Entry 3H47 (X-ray diffraction, 1.90 A resolution); this record covers chain A.

[Chain A]
Protein: Capsid protein p24
Source organism: Human immunodeficiency virus type 1 (NEW YORK-5 ISOLATE)
Reference sequence: P12497 (POL_HV1N5); residues 1-231 here correspond to UniProt positions 133-363 (UniProt number = residue number + 132)
Sequence (231 residues; numbered 1 to 231; the number before each row is that of its first residue):
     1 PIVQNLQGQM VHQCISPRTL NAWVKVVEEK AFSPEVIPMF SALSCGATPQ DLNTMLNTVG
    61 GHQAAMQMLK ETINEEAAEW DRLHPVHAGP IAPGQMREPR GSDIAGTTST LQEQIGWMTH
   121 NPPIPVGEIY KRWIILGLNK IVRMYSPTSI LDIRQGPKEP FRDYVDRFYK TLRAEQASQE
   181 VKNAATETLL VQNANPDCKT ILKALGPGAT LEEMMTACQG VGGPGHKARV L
Not modelled in the structure: 6-8, 88-90, 176-187, 220-231
Construct notes: engineered mutation C14 (Ala146 in P12497), C45 (Glu177 in P12497), A184 (Trp316 in P12497), A185 (Met317 in P12497)
Disulfide bonds: C198-C218
Curated features (UniProtKB/Swiss-Prot):
  - region: N57 to Q95 (Interaction with human PPIA/CYPA and NUP153)
  - site: G89, P90 (Cis/trans isomerization of proline peptide bond), L231 (Cleavage)
  - modified residue: S16 (Phosphoserine)
What the authors report for this chain:
  - contacts within the chain: P1-D51, H12-D51 (water-mediated contact), F32-H62 (pi stacking), F32-Y145 (pi stacking), T48-D51 (water-mediated contact), Q50-D51 (water-mediated contact)
  - self-association interface (contacts with another copy of this molecule); pairs are residue here / residue on that copy: Y145-R162 (cation-pi contact), M39, A42, E71, D166, Y169, R173, L211

[In short]
From the paper: a self-association interface involving M39, A42 and E71 among others; contacts within the
chain involving P1, D51 and H12 among others.
Chain A is Capsid protein p24 (Human immunodeficiency virus type 1 (NEW YORK-5 ISOLATE)); the structure, X-ray
Structure of Hexameric HIV-1 CA, was determined by X-ray diffraction (same publication as 3GV2 and 3H4E).
